8FWM - chains q and AV of the 15 polymer chains in the assembly; structure by electron microscopy, 3.49 A resolution.

== Chain q ==
Name: Tail sheath protein
Source organism: Agrobacterium phage Milano
UniProtKB: A0A482MFS8 (A0A482MFS8_9CAUD); numbering as in UniProt (aligned over 1-503)
Amino-acid sequence (503 residues; row label = number of the first residue in the row):
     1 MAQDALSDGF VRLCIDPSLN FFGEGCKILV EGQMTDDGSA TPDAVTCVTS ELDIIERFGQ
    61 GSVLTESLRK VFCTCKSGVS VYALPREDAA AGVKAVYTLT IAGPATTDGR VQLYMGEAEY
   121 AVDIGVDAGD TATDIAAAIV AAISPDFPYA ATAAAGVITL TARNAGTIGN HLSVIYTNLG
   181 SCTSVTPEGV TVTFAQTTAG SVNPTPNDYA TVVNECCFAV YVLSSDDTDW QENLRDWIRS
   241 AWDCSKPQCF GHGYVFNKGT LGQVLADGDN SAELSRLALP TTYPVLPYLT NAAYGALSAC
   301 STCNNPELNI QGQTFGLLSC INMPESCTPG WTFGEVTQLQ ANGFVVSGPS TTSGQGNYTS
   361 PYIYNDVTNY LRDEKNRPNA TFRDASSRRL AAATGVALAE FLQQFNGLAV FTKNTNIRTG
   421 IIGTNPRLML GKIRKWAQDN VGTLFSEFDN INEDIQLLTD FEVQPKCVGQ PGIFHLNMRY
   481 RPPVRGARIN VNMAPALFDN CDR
Disordered / not traced: 1-3, 90-200, 349-359, 499-503
Disulfides: C26-C303, C73-C320, C75-C300, C217-C249

== Chain AV ==
Name: Tail-tube, gp21
Source organism: Agrobacterium phage Milano
UniProtKB: A0A482MHE7 (A0A482MHE7_9CAUD); residues 1-136 here = UniProt positions 1-136
Amino-acid sequence (136 residues; each row starts with the number of its first residue):
     1 MACNKQNGVK NILITFTDCD TQEVIGPISH EQPDDTLPTY KNCAWTNTAL TNGYVQRSAS
    61 NATMTLPVVR DLRVPLAFYQ GCAQVDVQVE KFDGTVMTLT EGAVVEPEES DGRSVTMNIV
   121 ASEIDELLPP GSLAAA
Disordered / not traced: 1-2, 131-136

== How chain q and chain AV interact ==
Pairs across the interface (40):
  T415(q) - K10(AV)
  T415(q) - N11(AV)
  N416(q) - K10(AV)
  N416(q) - N11(AV)
  I417(q) - N11(AV)  hydrogen bond (backbone-side chain)
  I417(q) - L13(AV)  hydrophobic
  I417(q) - S29(AV)  hydrogen bond (backbone-side chain)
  R418(q) - S29(AV)  hydrogen bond (backbone-side chain)
  T419(q) - E31(AV)
  G420(q) - I28(AV)
  G420(q) - S29(AV)
  G420(q) - D71(AV)
  G420(q) - R73(AV)  hydrogen bond (backbone-side chain)
  I421(q) - P27(AV)
  I421(q) - S29(AV)
  I422(q) - G26(AV)
  I422(q) - P27(AV)
  I422(q) - I28(AV)  hydrophobic
  G423(q) - L13(AV)
  G423(q) - P27(AV)
  N425(q) - N11(AV)
  N425(q) - E90(AV)  hydrogen bond
  R427(q) - G94(AV)  hydrogen bond (side chain-backbone)
  R427(q) - L127(AV)
  R427(q) - P130(AV)
  L428(q) - L13(AV)  hydrophobic
  L428(q) - Q88(AV)
  L428(q) - V96(AV)  hydrophobic
  L430(q) - L127(AV)
  G431(q) - T98(AV)
  G431(q) - L127(AV)
  K432(q) - Q88(AV)
  K432(q) - T100(AV)
  R434(q) - E126(AV)  hydrogen bond (side chain-backbone)
  R434(q) - L127(AV)
  K435(q) - T98(AV)
  K435(q) - T100(AV)
  K435(q) - E123(AV)  salt bridge
  K435(q) - I124(AV)
  K435(q) - D125(AV)
Other interface residues (no listed pair), chain q (19 interface residues in all): Q438, D439
Other interface residues (no listed pair), chain AV (24 interface residues in all): H30, E101

== Overview ==
The interface between chain q and chain AV involves 19 residues on one side and 24 on the other; the contacts
include 7 hydrogen bonds and 1 salt bridge. Polar pairs include K435(q)-E123(AV), I417(q)-N11(AV) and
I417(q)-S29(AV).
Here chain q is Tail sheath protein and chain AV is Tail-tube, gp21, both from Agrobacterium phage Milano.
Entry 8FWM (Structure of tail-neck junction of Agrobacterium phage Milano) was determined by electron
microscopy together with 8FWE, 8FWG, 8FXP and 8FXR from the same study.
